7BGL - chains A and z of the 78 polymer chains in the assembly; structure by electron microscopy, 2.20 A resolution.

== Chain A ==
Name: Flagellar L-ring protein
From: Salmonella typhimurium (strain LT2 / SGSC1412 / ATCC 700720)
Reference sequence: P0A1N8 (FLGH_SALTY); residues 1-232 here = UniProt positions 1-232
Sequence (232 residues; numbered 1 to 232; the number before each row is that of its first residue):
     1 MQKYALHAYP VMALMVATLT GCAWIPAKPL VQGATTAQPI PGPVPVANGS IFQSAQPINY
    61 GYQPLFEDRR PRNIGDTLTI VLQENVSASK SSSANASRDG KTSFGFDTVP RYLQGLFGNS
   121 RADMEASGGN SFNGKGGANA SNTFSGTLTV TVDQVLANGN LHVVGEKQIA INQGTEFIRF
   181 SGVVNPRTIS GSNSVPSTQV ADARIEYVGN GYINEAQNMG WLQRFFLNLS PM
Disordered / not traced: 1-21
Small-molecule neighbours:
  - TQN ([(3R)-1-[[(2R,3R,4R,5S,6R)-6-[[(2R,3R,4R,5S,6R)-3-[[(3R)-3-dodecanoyloxytetradecanoyl]amino]-6-(hydroxymethyl)-5-phosphonooxy-4-[(3R)-3-tetradecanoyloxytetradecanoyl]oxy-oxan-2-yl]oxymethyl]-5-oxidanyl-4-[(3R)-3-oxidanyltetradecanoyl]oxy-2-phosphonooxy-oxan-3-yl]amino]-1-oxidanylidene-tetradecan-3-yl] hexadecanoate), molecule 1: G115, L116, F117, R121, A122
  - TQN, molecule 2: F225, F226, L229, P231
Swiss-Prot annotation at these positions:
  - lipidation: C22 (N-palmitoyl cysteine)
From the paper describing this entry:
  - self-association interface (contacts with another copy of this molecule): C22 to R69

== Chain z ==
Name: Flagellar P-ring protein
From: Salmonella typhimurium (strain LT2 / SGSC1412 / ATCC 700720)
Reference sequence: P15930 (FLGI_SALTY); residues 1-365 here = UniProt positions 1-365
Sequence (365 residues; each row starts with the number of its first residue):
     1 MFKALAGIVL ALVATLAHAE RIRDLTSVQG VRENSLIGYG LVVGLDGTGD QTTQTPFTTQ
    61 TLNNMLSQLG ITVPTGTNMQ LKNVAAVMVT ASYPPFARQG QTIDVVVSSM GNAKSLRGGT
   121 LLMTPLKGVD SQVYALAQGN ILVGGAGASA GGSSVQVNQL NGGRITNGAI IERELPTQFG
   181 AGNTINLQLN DEDFTMAQQI TDAINRARGY GSATALDART VQVRVPSGNS SQVRFLADIQ
   241 NMEVNVTPQD AKVVINSRTG SVVMNREVTL DSCAVAQGNL SVTVNRQLNV NQPNTPFGGG
   301 QTVVTPQTQI DLRQSGGSLQ SVRSSANLNS VVRALNALGA TPMDLMSILQ SMQSAGCLRA
   361 KLEII
Disordered / not traced: 1-19, 146-154, 285-315

== How chain A and chain z interact ==
Contacting residue pairs (15; chain A residue first):
  F66(A) - I71(z)
  E67(A) - L69(z)
  E67(A) - G70(z)
  D68(A) - G70(z)  hydrogen bond (backbone-backbone)
  D68(A) - I71(z)
  D68(A) - T72(z)  hydrogen bond (side chain-backbone)
  R70(A) - S67(z)  hydrogen bond (side chain-backbone)
  R70(A) - G70(z)
  R70(A) - I71(z)
  R70(A) - T72(z)  hydrogen bond
  R187(A) - N64(z)  hydrogen bond (side chain-backbone)
  R187(A) - S67(z)  hydrogen bond
  R187(A) - Q68(z)  hydrogen bond
  I189(A) - T72(z)  hydrogen bond (backbone-side chain)
  S190(A) - T72(z)
Interface residues without a listed pair, chain A (8 interface residues in all): G191

== In short ==
Chain A and chain z form an interface of 8 and 7 residues respectively, with 8 hydrogen bonds. Among the polar
pairs are D68(A)-T72(z), R70(A)-S67(z) and R70(A)-T72(z). Chain A binds compound TQN. The paper reports a
self-association interface involving C22(A).
Here chain A is Flagellar L-ring protein and chain z is Flagellar P-ring protein, both from Salmonella
typhimurium (strain LT2 / SGSC1412 / ATCC 700720). Entry 7BGL (Salmonella LP ring 26 mer refined in C26 map)
was determined by electron microscopy, deposited together with 7BHQ, 7BIN, 7BJ2, 7BK0 and 7NVG.
